9C2D - chains A and I of the 19 polymer chains in the assembly; structure by electron microscopy, 3.20 A resolution.

[Chain A (and I)]
Molecule: Major capsid protein
Source organism: Shigella phage Sf14
Notes: chain I of this document is another copy of the same molecule, construct and numbering; everything in this record applies to it too
UniProt: A0A2K9VK95 (A0A2K9VK95_9CAUD); numbering as in UniProt (aligned over 1-367)
Amino-acid sequence (367 residues; each row starts with the number of its first residue):
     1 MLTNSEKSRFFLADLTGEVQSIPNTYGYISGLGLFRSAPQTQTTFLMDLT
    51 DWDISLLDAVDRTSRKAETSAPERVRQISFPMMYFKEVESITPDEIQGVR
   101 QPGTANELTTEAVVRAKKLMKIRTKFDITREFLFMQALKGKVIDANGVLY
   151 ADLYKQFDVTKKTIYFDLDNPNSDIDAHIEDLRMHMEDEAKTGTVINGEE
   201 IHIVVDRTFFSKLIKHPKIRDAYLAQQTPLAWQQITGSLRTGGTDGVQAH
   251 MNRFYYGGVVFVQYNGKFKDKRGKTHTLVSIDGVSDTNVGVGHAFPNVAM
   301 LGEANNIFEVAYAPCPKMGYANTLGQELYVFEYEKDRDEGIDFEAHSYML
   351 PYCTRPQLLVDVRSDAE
Not modelled in the structure: 1 (chain I: 1, 234-243)
From the paper describing this entry:
  - conformationally variable residues (side-chain flip): D221

[How chain A and chain I interact]
Pairs across the interface - 30 pairs, chain A then chain I:
  R9(A) with L46(I); Q77(I)
  F10(A) with V75(I); R76(I); Q77(I)
  P93(A) with P316(I); K317(I); M318(I)
  I96(A) with N322(I), hydrogen bond (backbone-side chain)
  Q97(A) with T41(I); Q42(I), hydrogen bond; T43(I); P314(I); A321(I); N322(I), hydrogen bond (side chain-backbone)
  G98(A) with Q42(I); N322(I), hydrogen bond (backbone-side chain)
  L108(A) with Q42(I); N322(I)
  E111(A) with M318(I)
  R337(A) with K317(I); Y333(I); D342(I), salt bridge; E344(I), salt bridge
  D338(A) with K317(I); M318(I), hydrogen bond (backbone-backbone); Y333(I), hydrogen bond
  E339(A) with P316(I)
  G340(A) with M318(I)
  I341(A) with M318(I), hydrophobic
Also at the interface, not in a pair above, chain A (15 interface residues in all): T92, T109

[Summary]
Chain A and chain I form an interface of 15 and 16 residues respectively, with 6 hydrogen bonds and 2 salt
bridges. Among the polar pairs are R337(A)-D342(I), R337(A)-E344(I) and I96(A)-N322(I). From the paper:
conformational variability at D221(A).
Chain A and chain I are both Major capsid protein (Shigella phage Sf14); the structure, Bacteriophage Sf14
Capsid Icosahedral reconstruction, was determined by electron microscopy (same publication as 9C39, 9C3A and
9C3B).
